PDB entry 7HBI | X-ray diffraction, 1.60 A resolution | chains A and B

== Chain A (and B) ==
Molecule: Hemoglobin
Organism: Scapharca inaequivalvis
Notes: chain B of this document is another copy of the same molecule, construct and numbering; everything in this record applies to it too
Reference sequence: P02213 (GLB1_SCAIN); residues 1-146 here = UniProt positions 1-146
Sequence (146 residues; numbered 1 to 146; the number before each row is that of its first residue):
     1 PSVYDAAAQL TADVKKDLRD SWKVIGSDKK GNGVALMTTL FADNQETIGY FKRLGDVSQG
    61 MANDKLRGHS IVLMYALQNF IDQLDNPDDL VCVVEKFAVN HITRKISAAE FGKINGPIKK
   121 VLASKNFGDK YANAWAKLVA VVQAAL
Unresolved in the structure: 1
Differences from the reference sequence: engineered mutation Val-72 (Thr in P02213)
Metal / ion sites: heme Fe: His-101 (together with carbon monoxide)
Small-molecule neighbours:
  - carbon monoxide (CMO): Met-37, Phe-51, His-69, Leu-73, His-101
  - heme (HEM): Leu-40, Thr-47, Tyr-50, Phe-51, Arg-53, Leu-54, His-69, Val-72, Leu-73, Ala-76, Leu-77, Phe-80, Phe-97, Asn-100, His-101, Arg-104, Ile-106, Glu-110, Phe-111, Ile-114, Ile-118
Swiss-Prot annotation at these positions:
  - binding site (heme b): His-101

== How chain A and chain B interact ==
Pairs across the interface (30; chain A residue first):
  Lys-30(A) with Asp-89(B), salt bridge
  Asp-64(A) with Cys-92(B)
  Arg-67(A) with Asp-88(B); Asp-89(B), salt bridge; Cys-92(B)
  Gly-68(A) with Cys-92(B)
  Ile-71(A) with Asn-79(B); Gln-83(B); Val-93(B), hydrophobic
  Val-72(A) with Asn-79(B); Phe-97(B), hydrophobic
  Tyr-75(A) with Gln-78(B); Asn-79(B); Asp-82(B), hydrogen bond; Gln-83(B), hydrogen bond
  Asn-79(A) with Ile-71(B); Val-72(B); Tyr-75(B)
  Asp-82(A) with Tyr-75(B), hydrogen bond
  Gln-83(A) with Ile-71(B); Tyr-75(B)
  Asp-88(A) with Arg-67(B), hydrogen bond (backbone-side chain)
  Asp-89(A) with Lys-30(B), salt bridge; Arg-67(B), salt bridge
  Cys-92(A) with Asp-64(B); Arg-67(B); Gly-68(B)
  Val-93(A) with Ile-71(B), hydrophobic
  Lys-96(A) with Val-72(B)
  Phe-97(A) with Val-72(B), hydrophobic
Other interface residues (no listed pair), chain A (21 interface residues in all): Arg-53, Gln-78, Asn-86, Glu-95, Val-99
Other interface residues (no listed pair), chain B (21 interface residues in all): Arg-53, His-69, Asn-86, Lys-96, Val-99

== Summary ==
The chain A/chain B interface involves 21 residues from each chain, with 4 hydrogen bonds and 4 salt bridges.
Polar pairs include Lys-30(A)/Asp-89(B), Arg-67(A)/Asp-89(B) and Tyr-75(A)/Asp-82(B). Chain A binds heme and
carbon monoxide. UniProt lists heme b-binding residue His-101(A) on chain A.
Both chains are Hemoglobin (Scapharca inaequivalvis). Entry 7HBI (Scapharca dimeric hemoglobin, mutant T72V,
co-liganded form) was determined by X-ray diffraction together with 4HBI, 5HBI and 6HBI from the same study.
